Entry 7TPR (electron microscopy, 2.39 A resolution); this record covers chains B and H of the 8 polymer chains in the assembly.

== Chain B ==
Molecule: Spike glycoprotein
Source organism: Severe acute respiratory syndrome coronavirus 2
UniProt: P0DTC2 (SPIKE_SARS2); residue numbers follow UniProt; this construct covers 15-1159
Amino-acid sequence (1145 residues; numbered 15 to 1159; the number before each row is that of its first residue):
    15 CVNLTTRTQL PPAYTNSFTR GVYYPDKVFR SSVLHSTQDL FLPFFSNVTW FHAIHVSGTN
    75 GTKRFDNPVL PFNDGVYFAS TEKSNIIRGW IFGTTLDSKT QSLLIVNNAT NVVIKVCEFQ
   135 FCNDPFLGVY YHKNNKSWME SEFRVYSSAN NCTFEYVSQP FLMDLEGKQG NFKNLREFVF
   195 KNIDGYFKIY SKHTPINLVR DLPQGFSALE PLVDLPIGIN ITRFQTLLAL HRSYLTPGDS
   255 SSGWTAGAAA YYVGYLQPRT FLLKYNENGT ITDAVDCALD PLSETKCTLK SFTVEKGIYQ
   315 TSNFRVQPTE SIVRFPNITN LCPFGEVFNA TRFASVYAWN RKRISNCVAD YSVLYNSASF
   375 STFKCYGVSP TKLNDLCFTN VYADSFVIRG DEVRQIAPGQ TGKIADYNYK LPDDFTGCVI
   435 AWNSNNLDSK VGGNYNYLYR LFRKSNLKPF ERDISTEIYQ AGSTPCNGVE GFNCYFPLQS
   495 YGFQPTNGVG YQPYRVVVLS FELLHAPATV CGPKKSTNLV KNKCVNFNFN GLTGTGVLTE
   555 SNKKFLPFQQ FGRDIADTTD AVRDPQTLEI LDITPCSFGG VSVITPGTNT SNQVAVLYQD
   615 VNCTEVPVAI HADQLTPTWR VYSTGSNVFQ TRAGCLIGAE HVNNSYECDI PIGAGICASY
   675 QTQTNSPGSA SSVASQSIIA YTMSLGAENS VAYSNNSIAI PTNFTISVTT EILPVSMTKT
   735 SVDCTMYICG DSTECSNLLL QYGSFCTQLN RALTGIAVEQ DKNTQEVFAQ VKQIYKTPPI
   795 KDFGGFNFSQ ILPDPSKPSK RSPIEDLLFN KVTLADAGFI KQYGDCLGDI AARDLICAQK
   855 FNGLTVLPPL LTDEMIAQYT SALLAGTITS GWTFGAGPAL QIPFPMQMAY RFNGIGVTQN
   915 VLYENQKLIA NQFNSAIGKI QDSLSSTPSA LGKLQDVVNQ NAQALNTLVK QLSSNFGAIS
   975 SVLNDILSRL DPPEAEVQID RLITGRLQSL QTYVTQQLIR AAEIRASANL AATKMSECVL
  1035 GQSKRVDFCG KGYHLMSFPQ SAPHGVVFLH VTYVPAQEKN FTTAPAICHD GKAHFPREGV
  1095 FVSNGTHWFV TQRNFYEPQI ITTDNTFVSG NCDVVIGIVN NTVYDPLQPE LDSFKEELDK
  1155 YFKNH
Disulfides: Cys-15/Cys-136, Cys-131/Cys-166, Cys-291/Cys-301, Cys-336/Cys-361, Cys-379/Cys-432, Cys-391/Cys-525, Cys-480/Cys-488, Cys-538/Cys-590, Cys-617/Cys-649, Cys-662/Cys-671, Cys-738/Cys-760, Cys-743/Cys-749, Cys-840/Cys-851, Cys-1032/Cys-1043, Cys-1082/Cys-1126
Differences from the reference sequence: engineered mutation Gly-682 (Arg in P0DTC2), Ser-683 (Arg in P0DTC2), Ser-685 (Arg in P0DTC2), Pro-817 (Phe in P0DTC2), Pro-892 (Ala in P0DTC2), Pro-899 (Ala in P0DTC2), Pro-942 (Ala in P0DTC2), Pro-986 (Lys in P0DTC2), Pro-987 (Val in P0DTC2)
UniProt features mapped onto this chain:
  - region: Asn-280 to Cys-301 (Putative superantigen), Arg-403 to Asp-405 (Integrin-binding motif), Asn-448 to Phe-456 (Immunodominant HLA epitope recognized by the CD8+), Pro-681, Ala-684 (Putative superantigen), Ser-816 to Tyr-837 (Fusion peptide 1), Lys-835 to Phe-855 (Fusion peptide 2)
  - site: Arg-815, Ser-816 (Cleavage)
  - glycosylation: Asn-17 (N-linked (GlcNAc...) (complex) asparagine), Asn-61 (N-linked (GlcNAc...) (hybrid) asparagine), Asn-74 (N-linked (GlcNAc...) (complex) asparagine), Asn-122 (N-linked (GlcNAc...) (hybrid) asparagine), Asn-149 (N-linked (GlcNAc...) (complex) asparagine), Asn-165 (N-linked (GlcNAc...) (complex) asparagine), Asn-234 (N-linked (GlcNAc...) (high mannose) asparagine), Asn-282 (N-linked (GlcNAc...) (complex) asparagine), Thr-323 (O-linked (GalNAc) threonine), Ser-325 (O-linked (HexNAc...) serine), Asn-331 (N-linked (GlcNAc...) (complex) asparagine), Asn-343 (N-linked (GlcNAc...) (complex) asparagine), Asn-603 (N-linked (GlcNAc...) (hybrid) asparagine), Asn-616 (N-linked (GlcNAc...) (complex) asparagine), Asn-657 (N-linked (GlcNAc...) (complex) asparagine), Thr-676 (O-linked (GlcNAc...) threonine), Thr-678 (O-linked (GlcNAc...) threonine), Asn-709 (N-linked (GlcNAc...) (high mannose) asparagine), Asn-717 (N-linked (GlcNAc...) (hybrid) asparagine), Asn-801 (N-linked (GlcNAc...) (hybrid) asparagine) and 4 more in UniProt
  - natural variant: Leu-18 (L18F: In strain: Beta/B.1.351, Gamma/P.1 and 1 more), Thr-19 (T19I: In strain: Omicron/BQ.1.1, Omicron/XBB.1.5 and 1 more; T19R: In strain: Delta/B.1.617.2, Omicron/BA.2 and 4 more), Thr-20 (T20N: In strain: Gamma/P.1), Leu-24 to Ala-27 (sequence variant, change not given here; In strain: Omicron/BA.2, Omicron/BA.2.12.1 and 6 more), Pro-26 (P26S: In strain: Gamma/P.1), Gln-52 (Q52H: In strain: Omicron/EG.5.1), Ala-67 (A67V: In strain: Eta/B.1.525, Omicron/BA.1), His-69 to Val-70 (deletion: In strain: Alpha/B.1.1.7, Eta/B.1.525 and 5 more), Gly-75 (G75V: In strain: Lambda/C.37), Thr-76 (T76I: In strain: Lambda/C.37), Asp-80 (D80A: In strain: Beta/B.1.351), Val-83 (V83A: In strain: Omicron/XBB.1.5, Omicron/EG.5.1), 79 further natural variant entries in UniProt
  - mutagenesis: His-69 to Val-70 (Increased incorporation of cleaved spike into virions), Asn-121 (N121Q: Partial loss of biliverdin affinity), Arg-190 (R190K: Partial loss of biliverdin affinity), Asn-234 (N234Q: Increased resistance to neutralizing antibodies), Asn-331 (N331Q: Reduced viral infectivity), Asn-343 (N343Q: Reduced viral infectivity), Leu-452 (L452R: Increased resistance to neutralizing antibodies. Decreases HLA binding to NF9 epitope. Increased binding affinity to human ACE2), Tyr-453 (Y453F: Decreased HLA binding to NF9 epitope. Increased binding affinity to human ACE2), Ala-475 (A475V: Increased resistance to neutralizing antibodies), Val-483 (V483A: Increased resistance to neutralizing antibodies), Glu-484 (E484D: Increased replication in human TMEM106B overexpressing cells), Phe-490 (F490L: Increased resistance to neutralizing antibodies and human covalescent sera neutralization), 12 further mutagenesis entries in UniProt

== Chain H ==
Molecule: Nanobody 7A3
Source organism: Camelus dromedarius
Notes: antibody fragment or engineered binder
Amino-acid sequence (125 residues; each row starts with the number of its first residue):
     1 QVQLVESGGG SVQPGGSLRL SCVVSGYTSS SRYMGWFRQV PGKGLEWVSG IKRDGTNTYY
    61 ADSVKGRFTI SQDNAKNTVY LQMNSLKPED TAMYYCAAGS WYNQWGYSMD YWGKGTQVTV
   121 SSSGQ
Disulfides: Cys-22/Cys-96

== Interface between chain B and chain H ==
Pairs across the interface - 35 pairs, chain B then chain H:
  Ala-372(B) / Trp-47(H)
  Ala-372(B) / Tyr-59(H)
  Phe-374(B) / Trp-47(H)  hydrogen bond (backbone-side chain)
  Phe-374(B) / Tyr-107(H)  hydrogen bond (backbone-side chain)
  Ser-375(B) / Tyr-107(H)
  Ser-375(B) / Met-109(H)
  Ser-375(B) / Trp-112(H)
  Thr-376(B) / Tyr-107(H)
  Thr-376(B) / Ser-108(H)
  Thr-376(B) / Met-109(H)  hydrogen bond (side chain-backbone)
  Phe-377(B) / Gly-106(H)
  Phe-377(B) / Tyr-107(H)  hydrogen bond (backbone-backbone)
  Lys-378(B) / Ser-100(H)
  Lys-378(B) / Tyr-102(H)
  Lys-378(B) / Trp-105(H)
  Lys-378(B) / Tyr-107(H)
  Lys-378(B) / Ser-108(H)
  Cys-379(B) / Trp-105(H)  hydrogen bond (backbone-backbone)
  Val-382(B) / Trp-105(H)
  Ser-383(B) / Gln-104(H)
  Pro-384(B) / Gln-104(H)
  Pro-384(B) / Trp-105(H)
  Arg-408(B) / Asp-110(H)
  Arg-408(B) / Tyr-111(H)  hydrogen bond
  Asn-437(B) / Gln-39(H)
  Asn-437(B) / Leu-45(H)
  Asn-439(B) / Gln-39(H)  hydrogen bond
  Asn-440(B) / Gly-44(H)
  Val-503(B) / Gln-39(H)
  Val-503(B) / Leu-45(H)  hydrophobic
  Val-503(B) / Tyr-95(H)  hydrophobic
  Val-503(B) / Trp-112(H)  hydrophobic
  Gln-506(B) / Gln-39(H)  hydrogen bond
  Tyr-508(B) / Leu-45(H)
  Tyr-508(B) / Trp-112(H)
Other interface residues (no listed pair), chain B (20 interface residues in all): Gly-381, Gly-404, Asp-405
Other interface residues (no listed pair), chain H (19 interface residues in all): Gly-42, Lys-43

== Summary ==
20 residues of chain B and 19 residues of chain H are in contact; the contacts include 8 hydrogen bonds. Polar
contacts include Phe-374(B)/Trp-47(H), Phe-374(B)/Tyr-107(H) and Thr-376(B)/Met-109(H). From UniProt: 24
mutagenesis sites on chain B.
Here chain B is Spike glycoprotein (Severe acute respiratory syndrome coronavirus 2) and chain H is Nanobody
7A3 (Camelus dromedarius). Entry 7TPR (Camel nanobodies 7A3 and 8A2 broadly neutralize SARS-CoV-2 variants)
was determined by electron microscopy.
